Entry 6YCS (X-ray diffraction, 3.05 A resolution); this record covers chains C and D of the 6 polymer chains in the assembly.

Chain C (and D):
Name: PC4 protein
From: Homo sapiens
Notes: chain D of this document is another copy of the same molecule, construct and numbering; everything in this record applies to it too
Reference sequence: Q6IBA2 (Q6IBA2_HUMAN); numbering as in UniProt (aligned over 61-127)
Amino-acid sequence (72 residues; row label = number of the first residue in the row):
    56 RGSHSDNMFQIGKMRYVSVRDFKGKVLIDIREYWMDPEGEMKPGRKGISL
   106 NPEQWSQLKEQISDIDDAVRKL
Disordered / not traced: 56-59 (chain D: 56-60, 79, 127)
Construct notes: expression tag (56-60)

Interface between chain C and chain D:
Residue-residue contacts (56):
  Phe64(C) - Gln116(D)
  Phe64(C) - Asp119(D)
  Phe64(C) - Ile120(D)  hydrophobic
  Phe64(C) - Ala123(D)  hydrophobic
  Gln65(C) - Gln116(D)  hydrogen bond (backbone-side chain)
  Ile66(C) - Gln109(D)
  Ile66(C) - Gln112(D)
  Ile66(C) - Leu113(D)  hydrophobic
  Gly67(C) - Gln109(D)
  Arg70(C) - Ile103(D)
  Arg70(C) - Ser104(D)  hydrogen bond (side chain-backbone)
  Arg70(C) - Leu105(D)
  Arg70(C) - Gln109(D)  hydrogen bond
  Val72(C) - Ile120(D)  hydrophobic
  Val74(C) - Ile120(D)  hydrophobic
  Val74(C) - Ala123(D)  hydrophobic
  Val81(C) - Val124(D)  hydrophobic
  Ile85(C) - Ile103(D)
  Arg86(C) - Ile103(D)
  Arg100(C) - Gly102(D)
  Lys101(C) - Gly102(D)
  Lys101(C) - Ile103(D)
  Gly102(C) - Lys101(D)
  Gly102(C) - Gly102(D)  hydrogen bond (backbone-backbone)
  Gly102(C) - Ile103(D)
  Ile103(C) - Arg70(D)
  Ile103(C) - Ile85(D)  hydrophobic
  Ile103(C) - Lys101(D)
  Ser104(C) - Arg70(D)  hydrogen bond (backbone-side chain)
  Leu105(C) - Arg70(D)
  Gln109(C) - Ile66(D)
  Gln109(C) - Gly67(D)
  Gln109(C) - Lys68(D)
  Gln109(C) - Arg70(D)  hydrogen bond
  Trp110(C) - Ile117(D)  hydrophobic
  Trp110(C) - Asp121(D)  hydrogen bond
  Gln112(C) - Ile66(D)
  Leu113(C) - Ile66(D)  hydrophobic
  Leu113(C) - Val72(D)  hydrophobic
  Lys114(C) - Ile117(D)
  Lys114(C) - Asp121(D)  salt bridge
  Gln116(C) - Phe64(D)
  Gln116(C) - Gln65(D)  hydrogen bond (side chain-backbone)
  Ile117(C) - Lys114(D)
  Asp119(C) - Phe64(D)
  Ile120(C) - Phe64(D)  hydrophobic
  Ile120(C) - Val72(D)  hydrophobic
  Ile120(C) - Val74(D)
  Ile120(C) - Ile83(D)  hydrophobic
  Ile120(C) - Trp110(D)  hydrophobic
  Asp121(C) - Trp110(D)  hydrogen bond
  Asp121(C) - Lys114(D)  salt bridge
  Ala123(C) - Phe64(D)  hydrophobic
  Ala123(C) - Val74(D)
  Val124(C) - Val74(D)
  Val124(C) - Val81(D)  hydrophobic
Other interface residues (no listed pair), chain C (32 interface residues in all): Ile83, Glu87, Asn106, Glu108
Other interface residues (no listed pair), chain D (32 interface residues in all): Asn62, Arg86, Glu87, Arg100

Overview:
The chain C/chain D interface involves 32 residues from each chain, with 9 hydrogen bonds and 2 salt bridges.
Polar pairs include Lys114(C)-Asp121(D), Gln65(C)-Gln116(D) and Arg70(C)-Ser104(D).
Both chains are PC4 protein (Homo sapiens). Entry 6YCS (Human Transcription Cofactor PC4 DNA-binding domain in
complex with full phosphorothioate 5-10-5 2'-O-methyl DNA gapmer antisense ...) was determined by X-ray
diffraction.
